PDB entry 5BK4 | electron microscopy, 3.90 A resolution | chains C and S of the 14 polymer chains in the assembly

== Chain C ==
Protein: DNA replication licensing factor MCM4
Organism: Saccharomyces cerevisiae
Notes: EC 3.6.4.12
UniProt: P30665 (MCM4_YEAST); residues 1-933 here = UniProt positions 1-933
Chain sequence (933 residues; each row starts with the number of its first residue):
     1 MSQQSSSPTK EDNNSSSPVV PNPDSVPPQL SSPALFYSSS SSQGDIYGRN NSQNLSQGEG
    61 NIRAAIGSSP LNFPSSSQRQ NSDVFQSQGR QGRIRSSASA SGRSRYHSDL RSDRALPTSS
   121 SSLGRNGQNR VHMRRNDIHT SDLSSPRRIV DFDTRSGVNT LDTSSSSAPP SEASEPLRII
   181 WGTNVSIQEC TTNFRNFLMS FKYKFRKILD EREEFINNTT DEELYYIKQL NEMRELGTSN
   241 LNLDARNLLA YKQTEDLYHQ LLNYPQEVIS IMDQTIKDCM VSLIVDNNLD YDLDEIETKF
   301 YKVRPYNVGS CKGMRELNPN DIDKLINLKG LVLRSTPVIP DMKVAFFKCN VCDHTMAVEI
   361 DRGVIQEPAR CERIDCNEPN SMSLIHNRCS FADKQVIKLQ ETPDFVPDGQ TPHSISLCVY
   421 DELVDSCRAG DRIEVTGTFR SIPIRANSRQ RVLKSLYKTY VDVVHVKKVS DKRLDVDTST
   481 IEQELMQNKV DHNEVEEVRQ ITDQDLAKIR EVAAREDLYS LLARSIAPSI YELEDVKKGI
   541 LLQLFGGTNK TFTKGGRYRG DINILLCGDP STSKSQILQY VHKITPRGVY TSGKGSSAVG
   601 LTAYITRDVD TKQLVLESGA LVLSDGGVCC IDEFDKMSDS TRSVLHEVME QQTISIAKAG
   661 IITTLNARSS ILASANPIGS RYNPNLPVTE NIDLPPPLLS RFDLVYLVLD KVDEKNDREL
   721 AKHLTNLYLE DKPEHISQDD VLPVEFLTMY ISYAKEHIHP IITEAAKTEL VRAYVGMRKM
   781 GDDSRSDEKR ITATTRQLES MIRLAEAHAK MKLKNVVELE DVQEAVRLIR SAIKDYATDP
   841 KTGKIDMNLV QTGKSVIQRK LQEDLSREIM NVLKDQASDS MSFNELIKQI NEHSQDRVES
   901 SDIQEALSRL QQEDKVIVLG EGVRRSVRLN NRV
Disordered / not traced: 1-176, 213-220, 468, 783-789, 839-933
Curated features (UniProtKB/Swiss-Prot):
  - motif: Ser700 to Asp703 (Arginine finger)
  - binding site (ATP): Gly568 to Ser575
  - modified residue (Phosphoserine): Ser52, Ser56, Ser69
  - mutagenesis: Lys574 (K574A: Loss of MCM2-7 complex helicase activity)

== Chain S ==
Molecule: DNA (60-mer), strand 1
Sequence (60 nucleotides; numbered -60 to -1; the number before each row is that of its first residue; numbers below 1 keep their minus sign (DC-60 is residue -60)):
   -60 CAGTCAGTCA GTCAGTCAGT CAGTCAGTCA GTCAGTCAGT CAGTCAGTCA GTCAGTCAGT

== Chain C / chain S interface ==
Residue-residue contacts - 7 pairs, chain C then chain S:
  Asn447(C) - DT-21(S)  phosphate contact
  Asn447(C) - DC-20(S)  phosphate contact
  Ser448(C) - DC-20(S)  phosphate contact
  Arg449(C) - DG-22(S)  hydrogen bond to the base
  Arg449(C) - DT-21(S)  hydrogen bond to the sugar
  Lys594(C) - DT-9(S)  salt bridge to the phosphate
  Lys612(C) - DC-20(S)  salt bridge to the phosphate
Interface residues without a listed pair, chain S (5 interface residues in all): DA-19

== Summary ==
The chain C/chain S interface involves 5 residues from each chain; the contacts include 2 hydrogen bonds and 2
salt bridges. Polar contacts include Arg449(C)-DG-22(S), Arg449(C)-DT-21(S) and Lys594(C)-DT-9(S). UniProt
lists 8 ATP-binding residues and one mutagenesis site on chain C.
Chain C is DNA replication licensing factor MCM4 (Saccharomyces cerevisiae) and chain S is DNA (60-mer),
strand 1; the structure, Cryo-EM structure of Mcm2-7 double hexamer on dsDNA, was determined by electron
microscopy.
